Entry 7PX3 (electron microscopy, 3.05 A resolution); this record covers chains J and T of the 3 polymer chains in the assembly.

[Chain J]
Protein: Pre-mRNA-processing-splicing factor 8
Source organism: Homo sapiens
UniProtKB: Q6P2Q9 (PRP8_HUMAN); residue numbers follow UniProt; this construct covers 2064-2320
Amino-acid sequence (263 residues; each row starts with the number of its first residue):
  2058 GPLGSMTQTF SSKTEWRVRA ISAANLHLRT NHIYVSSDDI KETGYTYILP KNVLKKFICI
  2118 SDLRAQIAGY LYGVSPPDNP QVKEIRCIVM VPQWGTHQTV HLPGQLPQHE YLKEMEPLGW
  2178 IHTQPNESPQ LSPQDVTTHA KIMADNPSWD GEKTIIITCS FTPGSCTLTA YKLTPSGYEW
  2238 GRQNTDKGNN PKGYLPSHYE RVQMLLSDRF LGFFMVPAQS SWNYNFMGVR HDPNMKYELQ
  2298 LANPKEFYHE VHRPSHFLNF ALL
Disordered / not traced: 2058-2070
Sequence notes: expression tag (2058-2063)
UniProt features mapped onto this chain:
  - natural variant: Pro2301 (P2301T: In RP13), Phe2304 (F2304L: In RP13), His2309 (H2309P: In RP13; H2309R: In RP13), Arg2310 (R2310G: In RP13; R2310K: In RP13), Phe2314 (F2314L: In RP13)

[Chain T]
Protein: Protein TSSC4
Source organism: Homo sapiens
UniProtKB: Q9Y5U2 (TSSC4_HUMAN); numbering as in UniProt (aligned over 1-329)
Amino-acid sequence (329 residues; numbered 1 to 329; the number before each row is that of its first residue):
     1 MAEAGTGEPS PSVEGEHGTE YDTLPSDTVS LSDSDSDLSL PGGAEVEALS PMGLPGEEDS
    61 GPDEPPSPPS GLLPATVQPF HLRGMSSTFS QRSRDIFDCL EGAARRAPSS VAHTSMSDNG
   121 GFKRPLAPSG RSPVEGLGRA HRSPASPRVP PVPDYVAHPE RWTKYSLEDV TEVSEQSNQA
   181 TALAFLGSQS LAAPTDCVSS FNQDPSSCGE GRVIFTKPVR GVEARHERKR VLGKVGEPGR
   241 GGLGNPATDR GEGPVELAHL AGPGSPEAEE WGSHHGGLQE VEALSGSVHS GSVPGLPPVE
   301 TVGFHGSRKR SRDHFRNKSS SPEDPGAEV
Disordered / not traced: 1-152, 169-197, 221-252, 264-302, 319-329
UniProt features mapped onto this chain:
  - region: Val77 to Ala104 (Hom2), Pro150 to Leu186 (Hom3)
  - modified residue: Ser60 (Phosphoserine), Ser67 (Phosphoserine), Ser86 (Phosphoserine), Ser132 (Phosphoserine), Ser143 (Phosphoserine), Ser146 (Phosphoserine), Lys217 (N6-acetyllysine), Ser265 (Phosphoserine), Ser321 (Phosphoserine)
  - mutagenesis: Trp162 (W162A: Loss of interaction with PRPF8 and SNRNP200; when associated with A-165, A-201, A-202, A-315 and A-316), Tyr165 (Y165A: Loss of interaction with PRPF8 and SNRNP200; when associated with A-162, A-201, A-202, A-315 and A-316), Phe201 (F201A: Loss of interaction with SNRNP200; when associated with A-202, A-315 and A-316. Loss of interaction with PRPF8 and SNRNP200; when associated with A-162, A-165, A-202, A-315 and A-316), Asn202 (N202A: Loss of interaction with SNRNP200; when associated with A-201, A-315 and A-316. Loss of interaction with PRPF8 and SNRNP200; when associated with A-162, A-165, A-201, A-315 and A-316), Phe315 (F315A: Loss of interaction with SNRNP200; when associated with A-201, A-202 and A-316. Loss of interaction with PRPF8 and SNRNP200; when associated with A-162, A-165, A-201, A-202 and A-316), Arg316 (R316A: Loss of interaction with SNRNP200; when associated with A-201, A-202 and A-315. Loss of interaction with PRPF8 and SNRNP200; when associated with A-162, A-165, A-201, A-202 and A-315)
What the authors report for this chain:
  - mutagenesis - F201A/N202A/F315A/R316A: abolished binding to SNRNP200FL
  - mutagenesis - W162A/Y165A/F201A/N202A/F315A/R316A: abolished binding to PRPF8Jab1DeltaC
  - mutagenesis - F201A/N202A/F315A/R316A: unchanged binding to Pre-mRNA-processing-splicing factor 8 (chain J)

[Chain J / chain T interface]
Pairs across the interface (30):
  Thr2087(J) with Ser166(T); Leu167(T)
  Asn2088(J) with Ser166(T)
  His2089(J) with Lys164(T); Tyr165(T)
  Ile2090(J) with Thr163(T); Lys164(T); Tyr165(T), hydrogen bond (backbone-backbone); Leu167(T), hydrophobic
  Tyr2091(J) with Tyr155(T), hydrophobic; Thr163(T); Lys164(T)
  Val2092(J) with Arg161(T); Trp162(T); Thr163(T), hydrogen bond (backbone-backbone); Tyr165(T), hydrophobic
  Ser2093(J) with Arg161(T); Trp162(T)
  Ser2094(J) with Arg161(T), hydrogen bond (backbone-backbone); Thr163(T), hydrogen bond
  Lys2108(J) with Leu167(T)
  Lys2112(J) with Leu167(T)
  Glu2184(J) with Asp154(T); Trp162(T)
  Thr2219(J) with Tyr155(T)
  Pro2220(J) with Tyr155(T), hydrogen bond (backbone-side chain)
  Thr2224(J) with Trp162(T)
  Leu2225(J) with Trp162(T)
  Leu2262(J) with Tyr165(T)
  Leu2263(J) with Tyr165(T)
Also at the interface, not in a pair above, chain J (19 interface residues in all): Asp2095, Leu2111
Also at the interface, not in a pair above, chain T (11 interface residues in all): Pro153, Glu160
The authors on this interface:
  - interface residues, chain T: Pro153(T), Tyr155(T), Trp162(T), Tyr165(T), Leu167(T)

[Overview]
The interface between chain J and chain T involves 19 residues on one side and 11 on the other, with 5
hydrogen bonds. Polar pairs include Ser2094(J)-Thr163(T), Pro2220(J)-Tyr155(T) and Ile2090(J)-Tyr165(T). From
the paper: F201A/N202A/F315A/R316A of chain T abolish binding to SNRNP200FL; interface residues Pro153(T),
Tyr155(T) and Trp162(T) among others.
Here chain J is Pre-mRNA-processing-splicing factor 8 and chain T is Protein TSSC4, both from Homo sapiens.
Entry 7PX3 (Structure of U5 snRNP assembly and recycling factor TSSC4 in complex with BRR2 and Jab1 domain
...) was determined by electron microscopy together with 7OS1 and 7OS2 from the same study.
